PDB entry 2ZH7 | X-ray diffraction, 3.00 A resolution | chains B and A

[Chain B]
Molecule: tRNA
Sequence (33 nucleotides; each row starts with the number of its first residue):
     1 GGCCCGGGGCGGUUCGAUUCCGCCCUGGGCCAG

[Chain A]
Molecule: CCA-adding enzyme
From: Archaeoglobus fulgidus
Notes: EC 2.7.7.25, 2.7.7.21
UniProtKB: O28126 (CCA_ARCFU); residue numbers follow UniProt; this construct covers 2-437
Amino-acid sequence (436 residues; each row starts with the number of its first residue):
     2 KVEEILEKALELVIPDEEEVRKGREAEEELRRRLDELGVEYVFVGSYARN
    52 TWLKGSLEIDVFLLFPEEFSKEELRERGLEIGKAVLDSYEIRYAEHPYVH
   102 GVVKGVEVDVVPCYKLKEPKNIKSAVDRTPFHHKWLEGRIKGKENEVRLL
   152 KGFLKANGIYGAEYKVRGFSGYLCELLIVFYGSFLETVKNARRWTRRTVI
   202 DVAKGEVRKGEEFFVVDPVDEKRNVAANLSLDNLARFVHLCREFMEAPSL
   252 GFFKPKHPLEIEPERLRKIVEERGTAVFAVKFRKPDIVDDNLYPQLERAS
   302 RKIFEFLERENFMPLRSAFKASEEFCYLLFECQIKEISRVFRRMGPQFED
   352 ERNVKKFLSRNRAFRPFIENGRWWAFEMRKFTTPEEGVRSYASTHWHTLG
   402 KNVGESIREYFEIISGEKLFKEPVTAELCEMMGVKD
Swiss-Prot annotation at these positions:
  - binding site (ATP): Ser-47, Arg-50, His-133, Lys-152, Tyr-161
  - binding site (CTP): Ser-47, Arg-50, His-133, Lys-152, Tyr-161
  - binding site (Mg(2+)): Glu-59, Asp-61, Asp-110
  - mutagenesis: Arg-50 (R50A: High decrease in both AMP and CMP incorporation), Asp-110 (D110A: High decrease in both AMP and CMP incorporation), His-133 (H133A: No decrease in both AMP and CMP incorporation), Arg-299 to Arg-302 (Does not affect the CCA tRNA nucleotidyltransferase activity, while the CCACCA tRNA nucleotidyltransferase activity is strongly reduced)
From the paper describing this entry:
  - contacts within the chain: Glu-96/Ala-126 (hydrogen bond)
  - mutagenesis - R224A: decreased catalytic activity on mini-D73N74
  - binding site for tRNA (chain B): Tyr-94
  - mutagenesis - R224A: decreased catalytic activity on mini-D73U74
  - mutagenesis - R224A: decreased catalytic activity on mini-D73U74C75
  - mutagenesis - R224A: decreased catalytic activity on mini-D73C74U75
  - mutagenesis - R224A: unchanged catalytic activity on mini-D73C74C75

[Interface between chain B and chain A]
Contacting residue pairs (49; chain B residue first):
  G1(B) with Tyr-165(A), base contact; Asn-292(A), hydrogen bond to the sugar; Gln-296(A), hydrogen bond to the sugar; Lys-402(A), sugar contact; Asn-403(A), sugar contact
  G2(B) with Tyr-165(A), base contact; Pro-295(A), sugar contact; Gln-296(A), sugar contact; Gly-401(A), phosphate contact; Lys-402(A), hydrogen bond to the phosphate
  C3(B) with Arg-299(A), salt bridge to the phosphate; Arg-302(A), salt bridge to the phosphate
  U14(B) with Arg-344(A), sugar contact; Arg-361(A), salt bridge to the phosphate
  C15(B) with Met-345(A), base contact; Gly-346(A), hydrogen bond to the base; Pro-347(A), base contact; Asn-354(A), hydrogen bond to the sugar; Lys-357(A), phosphate contact; Phe-358(A), hydrogen bond to the sugar; Arg-361(A), salt bridge to the phosphate; Arg-363(A), salt bridge to the phosphate; Arg-373(A), base contact
  G16(B) with Asn-354(A), sugar contact; Lys-357(A), salt bridge to the phosphate
  C21(B) with Arg-310(A), hydrogen bond to the phosphate; His-396(A), hydrogen bond to the sugar
  G22(B) with Lys-303(A), salt bridge to the phosphate; Arg-310(A), salt bridge to the phosphate; Tyr-392(A), hydrogen bond to the phosphate; His-396(A), phosphate contact; Thr-399(A), phosphate contact
  C23(B) with His-398(A), salt bridge to the phosphate; Thr-399(A), hydrogen bond to the phosphate
  C24(B) with His-398(A), salt bridge to the phosphate
  C31(B) with Tyr-165(A), hydrogen bond to the base; Arg-224(A), phosphate contact; Ala-228(A), sugar contact; Asn-229(A), hydrogen bond to the sugar
  A32(B) with Ala-163(A), sugar contact; Glu-164(A), sugar contact; Tyr-165(A), sugar contact; Arg-224(A), salt bridge to the phosphate; Asn-229(A), sugar contact; Asp-291(A), hydrogen bond to the sugar
  G33(B) with Ala-95(A), hydrogen bond to the base; Glu-96(A), base contact; Tyr-99(A), sugar contact; Asp-291(A), sugar contact
Other interface residues (no listed pair), chain B (14 interface residues in all): U13
Other interface residues (no listed pair), chain A (35 interface residues in all): Tyr-94
Interface features reported in the paper:
  - interface residues, chain A: Tyr-94(A)

[In short]
The interface between chain B and chain A involves 14 residues on one side and 35 on the other; the contacts
include 14 hydrogen bonds and 11 salt bridges. Polar pairs include C15(B)/Gly-346(A), C31(B)/Tyr-165(A) and
G33(B)/Ala-95(A). From the paper: a binding site for tRNA (chain B) at Tyr-94(A); R224A of chain A reduces
catalytic activity on mini-D73N74.
Chain B is tRNA and chain A is CCA-adding enzyme (Archaeoglobus fulgidus); the structure, Complex structure of
AFCCA with tRNAminiDG, was determined by X-ray diffraction (same publication as 2ZH1, 2ZH2, 2ZH3, 2ZH4, 2ZH6,
2ZH8 and 3 further entries).
